PDB entry 7SL3 | electron microscopy, 3.40 A resolution | chains A and B of the 6 polymer chains in the assembly

Chain A (and B):
Name: Insulin receptor
Organism: Mus musculus
Notes: EC 2.7.10.1; chain B of this document is another copy of the same molecule, construct and numbering; everything in this record applies to it too
Reference sequence: P15208 (INSR_MOUSE); residues -26 to 1345 here correspond to UniProt positions 1-1372 (UniProt number = residue number + 27)
Sequence (1372 residues; numbered -26 to 1345; the number before each row is that of its first residue; numbers below 1 keep their minus sign (Met-26 is residue -26)):
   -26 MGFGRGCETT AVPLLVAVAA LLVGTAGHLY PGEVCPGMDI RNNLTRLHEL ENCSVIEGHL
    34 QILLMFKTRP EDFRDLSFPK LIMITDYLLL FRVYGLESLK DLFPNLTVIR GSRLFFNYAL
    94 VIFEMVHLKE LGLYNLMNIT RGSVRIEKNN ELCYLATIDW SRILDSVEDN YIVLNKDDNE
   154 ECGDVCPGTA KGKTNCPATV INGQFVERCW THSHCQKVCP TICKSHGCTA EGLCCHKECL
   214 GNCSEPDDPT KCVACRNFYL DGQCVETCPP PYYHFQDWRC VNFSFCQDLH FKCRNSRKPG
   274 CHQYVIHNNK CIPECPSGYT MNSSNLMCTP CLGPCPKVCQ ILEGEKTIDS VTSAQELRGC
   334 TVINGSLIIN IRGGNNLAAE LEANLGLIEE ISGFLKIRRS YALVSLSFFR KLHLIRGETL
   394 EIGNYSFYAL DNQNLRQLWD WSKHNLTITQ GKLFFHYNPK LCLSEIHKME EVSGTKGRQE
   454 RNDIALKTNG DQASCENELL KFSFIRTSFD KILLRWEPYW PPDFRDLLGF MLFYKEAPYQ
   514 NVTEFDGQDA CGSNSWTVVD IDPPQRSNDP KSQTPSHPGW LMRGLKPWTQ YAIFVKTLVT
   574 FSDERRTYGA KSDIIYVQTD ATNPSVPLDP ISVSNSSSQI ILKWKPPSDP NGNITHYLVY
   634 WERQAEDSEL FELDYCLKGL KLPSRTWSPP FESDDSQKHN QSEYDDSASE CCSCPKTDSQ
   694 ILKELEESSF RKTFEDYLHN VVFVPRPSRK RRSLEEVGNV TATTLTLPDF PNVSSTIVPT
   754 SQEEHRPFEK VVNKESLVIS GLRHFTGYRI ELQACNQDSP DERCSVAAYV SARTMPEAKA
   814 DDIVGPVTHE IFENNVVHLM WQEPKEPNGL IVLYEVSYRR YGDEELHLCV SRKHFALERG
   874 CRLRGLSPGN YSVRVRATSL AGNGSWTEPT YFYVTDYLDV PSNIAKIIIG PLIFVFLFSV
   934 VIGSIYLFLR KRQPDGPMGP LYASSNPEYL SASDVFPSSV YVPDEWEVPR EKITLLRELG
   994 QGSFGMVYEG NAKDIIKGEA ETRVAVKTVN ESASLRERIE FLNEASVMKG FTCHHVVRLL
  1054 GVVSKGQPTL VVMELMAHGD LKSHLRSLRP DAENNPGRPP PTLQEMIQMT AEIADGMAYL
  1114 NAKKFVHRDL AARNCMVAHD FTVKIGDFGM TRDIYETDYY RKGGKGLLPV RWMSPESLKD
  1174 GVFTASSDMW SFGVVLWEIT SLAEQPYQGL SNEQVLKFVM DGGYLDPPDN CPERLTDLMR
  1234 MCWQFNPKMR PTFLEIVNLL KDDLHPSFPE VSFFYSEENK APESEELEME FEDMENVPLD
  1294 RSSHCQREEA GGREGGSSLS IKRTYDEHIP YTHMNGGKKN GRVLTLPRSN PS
Not modelled in the structure: -26 to 0, 163-167, 271-273, 519-527, 540-548, 659-685, 721-757, 911-1345
Disulfides: Cys8-Cys26, Cys126-Cys155, Cys159-Cys182, Cys169-Cys188, Cys192-Cys201, Cys196-Cys207, Cys208-Cys216, Cys212-Cys225, Cys228-Cys237, Cys241-Cys253, Cys259-Cys284, Cys266-Cys274, Cys288-Cys301, Cys312-Cys333, Cys435-Cys468, Cys649-Cys862, Cys788-Cys797
Curated features (UniProtKB/Swiss-Prot):
  - region: Glu708 to Phe716 (Insulin-binding), Asn959 to Tyr962 (Important for interaction with IRS1, SHC1 and STAT5B), Tyr1324 to Met1327 (PIK3R1 binding)
  - active site: Asp1122 (Proton donor/acceptor)
  - binding site (ATP): Ser996, Lys1020, Glu1067 to Asp1073, Arg1126, Asn1127, Asp1140
  - site: Phe39 (Insulin-binding)
  - modified residue: Ser373 (Phosphoserine), Tyr374 (Phosphotyrosine), Ser380 (Phosphoserine), Tyr962 (Phosphotyrosine), Cys1046 (S-nitrosocysteine), Tyr1148 (Phosphotyrosine), Tyr1152 (Phosphotyrosine), Tyr1153 (Phosphotyrosine), Tyr1318 (Phosphotyrosine), Tyr1324 (Phosphotyrosine)
  - glycosylation (N-linked (GlcNAc...) asparagine): Asn16, Asn25, Asn78, Asn111, Asn215, Asn255, Asn295, Asn337, Asn397, Asn418, Asn514, Asn608, Asn626, Asn673, Asn732, Asn745, Asn883, Asn896
  - cross-link: Lys1042 (Glycyl lysine isopeptide (Lys-Gly) (interchain with G-Cter in ubiquitin))

How chain A and chain B interact:
Contacting residue pairs - 79 pairs, chain A then chain B:
  Arg14(A) - Val715(B)  hydrogen bond (side chain-backbone)
  Leu36(A) - Val715(B)  hydrophobic
  Leu37(A) - Val715(B)  hydrophobic
  Leu37(A) - Phe716(B)  hydrophobic
  Phe88(A) - Leu711(B)  hydrophobic
  Phe88(A) - Val714(B)  hydrophobic
  Phe89(A) - Phe703(B)  hydrophobic
  Phe89(A) - Phe707(B)  hydrophobic
  Phe89(A) - Tyr710(B)  hydrophobic
  Tyr91(A) - Phe703(B)
  Tyr91(A) - Phe707(B)  hydrophobic
  Val94(A) - Phe707(B)  hydrophobic
  Phe96(A) - Glu708(B)
  Phe96(A) - Leu711(B)  hydrophobic
  Arg118(A) - Phe703(B)
  Arg118(A) - Arg704(B)
  Arg118(A) - Phe707(B)
  Glu120(A) - Arg704(B)
  Lys121(A) - Glu708(B)
  Tyr144(A) - Arg704(B)  hydrogen bond
  Leu147(A) - Arg704(B)
  Thr325(A) - Tyr710(B)
  Arg345(A) - Glu699(B)  salt bridge
  Arg345(A) - Ser702(B)  hydrogen bond
  Arg345(A) - Phe703(B)
  Arg345(A) - Thr706(B)
  Gly346(A) - Glu699(B)  hydrogen bond (backbone-side chain)
  Arg372(A) - Asp576(B)  salt bridge
  Tyr374(A) - Lys696(B)  hydrogen bond
  Tyr374(A) - Glu699(B)
  Glu394(A) - Arg454(B)  salt bridge
  Ile395(A) - Arg454(B)
  Tyr401(A) - Arg454(B)  hydrogen bond
  Tyr401(A) - Asn455(B)  hydrogen bond
  Asp404(A) - Lys460(B)  salt bridge
  Gln406(A) - Leu695(B)
  Tyr430(A) - Lys460(B)
  Tyr430(A) - Thr461(B)
  Arg454(A) - Glu394(B)  salt bridge
  Arg454(A) - Ile395(B)
  Arg454(A) - Tyr401(B)  hydrogen bond
  Asn455(A) - Tyr401(B)  hydrogen bond
  Lys460(A) - Asp404(B)  salt bridge
  Lys460(A) - Tyr430(B)
  Thr461(A) - Tyr430(B)
  Asp576(A) - Arg372(B)  salt bridge
  Leu650(A) - Lys651(B)
  Lys651(A) - Leu650(B)
  Lys651(A) - Lys651(B)
  Leu695(A) - Gln406(B)
  Glu699(A) - Arg345(B)  salt bridge
  Glu699(A) - Gly346(B)  hydrogen bond (side chain-backbone)
  Glu699(A) - Tyr374(B)
  Ser702(A) - Arg345(B)  hydrogen bond
  Phe703(A) - Phe89(B)  hydrophobic
  Phe703(A) - Tyr91(B)
  Phe703(A) - Arg118(B)
  Phe703(A) - Arg345(B)
  Arg704(A) - Arg118(B)
  Arg704(A) - Glu120(B)
  Arg704(A) - Tyr144(B)  hydrogen bond
  Arg704(A) - Leu147(B)
  Thr706(A) - Arg345(B)
  Phe707(A) - Phe89(B)  hydrophobic
  Phe707(A) - Tyr91(B)  hydrophobic
  Phe707(A) - Val94(B)  hydrophobic
  Phe707(A) - Arg118(B)
  Glu708(A) - Phe96(B)
  Glu708(A) - Lys121(B)
  Tyr710(A) - Phe89(B)  hydrophobic
  Tyr710(A) - Thr325(B)
  Leu711(A) - Phe64(B)  hydrophobic
  Leu711(A) - Phe88(B)  hydrophobic
  Leu711(A) - Phe96(B)  hydrophobic
  Val714(A) - Phe88(B)  hydrophobic
  Val715(A) - Arg14(B)  hydrogen bond (backbone-side chain)
  Val715(A) - Leu36(B)  hydrophobic
  Val715(A) - Leu37(B)  hydrophobic
  Phe716(A) - Leu37(B)  hydrophobic
Other interface residues (no listed pair), chain A (51 interface residues in all): Leu62, Phe64, Val146, Phe427, Lys696, Glu700, His712
Other interface residues (no listed pair), chain B (52 interface residues in all): Leu62, Val146, Gly347, Phe427, Glu700, His712

In short:
Chain A and chain B form an interface of 51 and 52 residues respectively, with 13 hydrogen bonds and 8 salt
bridges. Polar contacts include Arg345(A)-Glu699(B), Arg372(A)-Asp576(B) and Glu394(A)-Arg454(B). From
UniProt: active-site residue Asp1122(A) and 12 ATP-binding residues on chain A.
Chain A and chain B are both Insulin receptor (Mus musculus); the structure, Full-length insulin receptor
bound with site 2 binding deficient mutant insulin (A-L13R) -- symmetric conformation, was determined by
electron microscopy, deposited together with 7SL1, 7SL2, 7SL4, 7SL6, 7SL7, 7STH and 3 further entries.
